Entry 6V46 (X-ray diffraction, 2.25 A resolution); this record covers chains A and C of the 6 polymer chains in the assembly.

[Chain A (and C)]
Protein: Hemagglutinin HA1 chain
From: Influenza A virus (strain A/Turkey/Ontario/6118/1968 H8N4)
Notes: chain C of this document is another copy of the same molecule, construct and numbering; everything in this record applies to it too
Reference sequence: F2P175 (F2P175_I68A3); residues 1-327 here correspond to UniProt positions 18-344 (UniProt number = residue number + 17)
Amino-acid sequence (331 residues; numbered -3 to 327; the number before each row is that of its first residue; numbers below 1 keep their minus sign (Ala-3 is residue -3)):
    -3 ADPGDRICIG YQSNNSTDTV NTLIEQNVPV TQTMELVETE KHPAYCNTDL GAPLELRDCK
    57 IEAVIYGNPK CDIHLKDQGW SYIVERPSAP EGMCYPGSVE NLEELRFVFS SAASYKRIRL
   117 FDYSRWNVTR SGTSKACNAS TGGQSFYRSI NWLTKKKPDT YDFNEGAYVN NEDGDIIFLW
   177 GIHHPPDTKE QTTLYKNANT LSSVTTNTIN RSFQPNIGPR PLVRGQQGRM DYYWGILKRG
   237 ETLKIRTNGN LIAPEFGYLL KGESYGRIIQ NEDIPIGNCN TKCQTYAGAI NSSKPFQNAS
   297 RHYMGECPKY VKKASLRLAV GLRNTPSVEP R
Not modelled in the structure: -3 to 0, 324-327
Sequence notes: expression tag (-3 to 0)
Cystine bridges: Cys42-Cys275, Cys55-Cys67, Cys90-Cys133, Cys279-Cys303
Glycans and other covalent adducts: N-acetylglucosamine (NAG) linked to Asn123, Asn294; glycan linked to Asn134
From the paper describing this entry:
  - post-translational modification sites: Asn123, Asn134, Asn294

[Chain A / chain C interface]
Residue-residue contacts - 21 pairs, chain A then chain C:
  Ser94(A) - Thr204(C)
  His180(A) - Asn206(C)
  Asn212(A) - Leu197(C)
  Asn212(A) - Ser208(C)
  Ile213(A) - Leu197(C)
  Ile213(A) - Arg242(C)
  Pro215(A) - Glu161(C)
  Pro215(A) - Lys240(C)
  Pro215(A) - Arg242(C)
  Arg216(A) - Thr201(C)
  Arg216(A) - Asn206(C)  hydrogen bond
  Arg216(A) - Arg207(C)
  Pro217(A) - Thr201(C)
  Pro217(A) - Thr202(C)
  Pro217(A) - Thr238(C)
  Pro217(A) - Lys240(C)
  Val219(A) - Asn203(C)
  Arg225(A) - Thr202(C)  hydrogen bond (side chain-backbone)
  Arg225(A) - Asn203(C)
  Arg225(A) - Asn206(C)
  Asp227(A) - Asn206(C)  hydrogen bond
Interface residues without a listed pair, chain A (12 interface residues in all): Gly214, Gln223
Interface residues without a listed pair, chain C (13 interface residues in all): Gln210

[Summary]
12 residues of chain A and 13 residues of chain C are in contact; the contacts include 3 hydrogen bonds. Polar
contacts include Arg216(A)-Asn206(C), Arg225(A)-Thr202(C) and Asp227(A)-Asn206(C). Covalently linked
N-acetylglucosamine: at Asn123(A) and Asn294(A). The paper reports modification sites Asn123(A), Asn134(A) and
Asn294(A).
Both chains are Hemagglutinin HA1 chain (Influenza A virus (strain A/Turkey/Ontario/6118/1968 H8N4)). Entry
6V46 (The crystal structure of hemagglutinin from A/turkey/Ontario/6118/1968 (H8N4)) was determined by X-ray
diffraction (same publication as 6V44, 6V47, 6V48 and 6V49).
